3TBV - chains A and B of the 3 polymer chains in the assembly; structure by X-ray diffraction, 2.10 A resolution.

Chain A:
Molecule: H-2 class I histocompatibility antigen, D-B alpha chain
Organism: Mus musculus
UniProtKB: P01899 (HA11_MOUSE); aligned to UniProt positions 25-300 over residues 1-276 (the alignment contains insertions or deletions, so no single offset holds)
Sequence (276 residues; row label = number of the first residue in the row):
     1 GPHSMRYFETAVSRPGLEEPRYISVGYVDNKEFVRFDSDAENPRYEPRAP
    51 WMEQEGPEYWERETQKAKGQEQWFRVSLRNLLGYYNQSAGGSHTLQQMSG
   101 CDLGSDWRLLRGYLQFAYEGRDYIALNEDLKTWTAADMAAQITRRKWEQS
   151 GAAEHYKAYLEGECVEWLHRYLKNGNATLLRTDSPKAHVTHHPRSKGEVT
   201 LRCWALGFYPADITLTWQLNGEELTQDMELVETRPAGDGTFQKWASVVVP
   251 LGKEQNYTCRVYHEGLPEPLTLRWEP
Cystine bridges: Cys-101/Cys-164, Cys-203/Cys-259

Chain B:
Molecule: Beta-2-microglobulin
Organism: Mus musculus
UniProtKB: P01887 (B2MG_MOUSE); residues 1-99 here correspond to UniProt positions 21-119 (UniProt number = residue number + 20)
Sequence (99 residues; numbered 1 to 99; the number before each row is that of its first residue):
     1 IQKTPQIQVYSRHPPENGKPNILNCYVTQFHPPHIEIQMLKNGKKIPKVE
    51 MSDMSFSKDWSFYILAHTEFTPTETDTYACRVKHDSMAEPKTVYWDRDM
Cystine bridges: Cys-25/Cys-80

Interface between chain A and chain B:
Residue-residue contacts (50; chain A residue first):
  Phe-8(A) / Phe-56(B)
  Glu-9(A) / Phe-56(B)
  Thr-10(A) / Phe-56(B)
  Val-12(A) / Pro-33(B)  hydrophobic
  Arg-14(A) / His-34(B)
  Ile-23(A) / Met-54(B)  hydrophobic
  Tyr-27(A) / Ser-55(B)
  Arg-35(A) / Asp-53(B)  salt bridge
  Arg-35(A) / Met-54(B)  hydrogen bond (side chain-backbone)
  Arg-48(A) / Asp-53(B)  salt bridge
  Thr-94(A) / His-31(B)
  Thr-94(A) / Pro-33(B)
  Gln-96(A) / Phe-56(B)
  Gln-96(A) / Trp-60(B)  hydrogen bond (side chain-backbone)
  Gln-96(A) / Phe-62(B)
  Gln-97(A) / Phe-56(B)
  Met-98(A) / Phe-56(B)  hydrophobic
  Met-98(A) / Lys-58(B)
  Met-98(A) / Trp-60(B)  hydrophobic
  Gln-115(A) / Trp-60(B)
  Phe-116(A) / Trp-60(B)
  Ala-117(A) / Trp-60(B)
  Glu-119(A) / Ile-1(B)
  Glu-119(A) / His-31(B)
  Gly-120(A) / Lys-3(B)  hydrogen bond (backbone-side chain)
  Gly-120(A) / His-31(B)
  Gly-120(A) / Trp-60(B)
  Arg-121(A) / Ile-1(B)
  Asp-122(A) / Trp-60(B)  hydrogen bond
  His-192(A) / Asp-98(B)  salt bridge
  Arg-202(A) / Asp-98(B)  hydrogen bond (side chain-backbone)
  Trp-204(A) / Asp-98(B)
  Trp-204(A) / Met-99(B)
  Glu-229(A) / Met-99(B)
  Val-231(A) / Gln-8(B)
  Glu-232(A) / Gln-8(B)  hydrogen bond (backbone-side chain)
  Thr-233(A) / Tyr-26(B)
  Arg-234(A) / Gln-8(B)  hydrogen bond
  Arg-234(A) / Tyr-10(B)
  Arg-234(A) / Met-99(B)  hydrogen bond (side chain-backbone)
  Pro-235(A) / Tyr-10(B)  hydrogen bond (backbone-side chain)
  Pro-235(A) / Asn-24(B)
  Pro-235(A) / Tyr-26(B)
  Ala-236(A) / Arg-12(B)  hydrogen bond (backbone-side chain)
  Ala-236(A) / Asn-24(B)  hydrogen bond (backbone-side chain)
  Gly-237(A) / Arg-12(B)  hydrogen bond (backbone-side chain)
  Gln-242(A) / Tyr-10(B)
  Gln-242(A) / Ser-11(B)
  Gln-242(A) / Arg-12(B)  hydrogen bond (side chain-backbone)
  Trp-244(A) / Met-99(B)  hydrogen bond (side chain-backbone)
Interface residues without a listed pair, chain A (36 interface residues in all): Arg-21, Leu-206, Asp-238
Interface residues without a listed pair, chain B (23 interface residues in all): Pro-14, Ser-57, Leu-65

In short:
Chain A and chain B form an interface of 36 and 23 residues respectively; the contacts include 14 hydrogen
bonds and 3 salt bridges. Among the polar pairs are Arg-35(A)/Asp-53(B), Arg-48(A)/Asp-53(B) and
His-192(A)/Asp-98(B).
Here chain A is H-2 class I histocompatibility antigen, D-B alpha chain and chain B is Beta-2-microglobulin,
both from Mus musculus. Entry 3TBV (CRYSTAL STRUCTURE OF THE MURINE CLASS I MAJOR HISTOCOMPATIBILITY COMPLEX
H-2DB IN COMPLEX WITH THE LCMV-DERIVED ...) was determined by X-ray diffraction.
